PDB entry 6LI3 | electron microscopy, 3.32 A resolution | chains R and A of the 5 polymer chains in the assembly

Chain R:
Name: G-protein coupled receptor 52
Source organism: Homo sapiens
UniProt: Q9Y2T5 (GPR52_HUMAN); numbering as in UniProt (aligned over 1-340)
Amino-acid sequence (340 residues; numbered 1 to 340; the number before each row is that of its first residue):
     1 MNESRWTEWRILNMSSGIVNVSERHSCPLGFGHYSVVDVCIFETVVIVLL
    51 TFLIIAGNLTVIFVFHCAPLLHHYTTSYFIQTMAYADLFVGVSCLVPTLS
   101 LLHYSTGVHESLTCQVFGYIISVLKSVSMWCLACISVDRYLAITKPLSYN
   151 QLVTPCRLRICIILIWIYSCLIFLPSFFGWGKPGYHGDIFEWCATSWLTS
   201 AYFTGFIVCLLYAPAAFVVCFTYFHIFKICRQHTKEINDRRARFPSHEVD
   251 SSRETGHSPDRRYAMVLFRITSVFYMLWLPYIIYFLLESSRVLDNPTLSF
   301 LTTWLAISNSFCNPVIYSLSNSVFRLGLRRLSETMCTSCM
Disordered / not traced: 1-36, 248-264, 338-340
Sequence notes: engineered mutation Trp130 (Ala in Q9Y2T5), Pro314 (Cys in Q9Y2T5)
Disulfides: Cys114-Cys193

Chain A:
Name: Guanine nucleotide-binding protein G(s) subunit alpha isoforms short
Source organism: Homo sapiens
UniProt: P63092 (GNAS2_HUMAN); numbering as in UniProt; present here: 6-64, 204-253, 264-394
Amino-acid sequence (248 residues; each row starts with the number of its first residue; note: 141 numbers in that range are skipped by the numbering (no residue carries them; nothing is unmodelled there)):
     6 NSKTEDQRNEEKAQREANKKIEKQLQKDKQVYRATHRLLLLGADNSGKST
    56 IVKQMRILH
   196 GGSGGSGGTSGIFETKFQVDKVNFHMFDVGGQRDERRKWIQCFNDVTAII
   246 FVVDSSDY
   264 NRLQEALNLFKSIWNNRWLRTISVILFLNKQDLLAEKVLAGKSKIEDYFP
   314 EFARYTTPEDATPEPGEDPRVTRAKYFIRDEFLRISTASGDGRHYCYPHF
   364 TCAVDTENARRIFNDCRDIIQRMHLRQYELL
Disordered / not traced: 6-8, 196-200
Sequence notes: engineered mutation Asp49 (Gly in P63092), Asn50 (Glu in P63092), Asp249 (Ala in P63092), Asp252 (Ser in P63092), Ala372 (Ile in P63092), Ile375 (Val in P63092); linker (196-203)

Chain R / chain A interface:
Pairs across the interface (34; chain R residue first):
  His73(R) with Arg38(A)
  Tyr74(R) with Gln390(A), hydrogen bond
  Thr76(R) with Tyr391(A)
  Asp138(R) with Tyr391(A)
  Arg139(R) with Tyr391(A)
  Ile143(R) with Gln384(A); Leu388(A), hydrophobic
  Pro146(R) with Arg380(A); Ile383(A)
  Leu147(R) with His41(A); Val217(A), hydrophobic
  Asn150(R) with Arg38(A)
  Cys230(R) with Leu394(A), hydrophobic
  His233(R) with Asp381(A); Gln384(A), hydrogen bond; Arg385(A), hydrogen bond; Leu388(A)
  Glu236(R) with Tyr358(A), hydrogen bond (backbone-side chain)
  Ile237(R) with Tyr358(A), hydrophobic; Arg385(A)
  Arg240(R) with Tyr358(A); Cys359(A), hydrogen bond (side chain-backbone); Pro361(A)
  Arg241(R) with Asp354(A), hydrogen bond (side chain-backbone)
  Arg243(R) with Pro321(A)
  Phe244(R) with Asp343(A); Leu346(A), hydrophobic; Thr350(A)
  His247(R) with Thr350(A); Ala351(A)
  Leu267(R) with Tyr391(A); Glu392(A); Leu393(A), hydrophobic
  Phe268(R) with Leu393(A), hydrophobic
Also at the interface, not in a pair above, chain R (25 interface residues in all): Ala142, Thr144, Gln151, Ser246, Asn321
Also at the interface, not in a pair above, chain A (29 interface residues in all): Gln35, Ala39, Glu322, Arg342, Phe376, His387

Summary:
25 residues of chain R face 29 of chain A across their interface; the contacts include 6 hydrogen bonds. Among
the polar pairs are Tyr74(R)-Gln390(A), His233(R)-Gln384(A) and His233(R)-Arg385(A).
Here chain R is G-protein coupled receptor 52 and chain A is Guanine nucleotide-binding protein G(s) subunit
alpha isoforms short, both from Homo sapiens. Entry 6LI3 (cryo-EM structure of GPR52-miniGs-NB35) was
determined by electron microscopy together with 6LI0, 6LI1 and 6LI2 from the same study.
